PDB entry 7OMA | X-ray diffraction, 3.10 A resolution | chains B and A of the 6 polymer chains in the assembly

Chain B (and A):
Protein: RNA-dependent RNA polymerase
Organism: Thosea asigna virus
Notes: chain A of this document is another copy of the same molecule, construct and numbering; everything in this record applies to it too
UniProt: Q6A562 (Q6A562_9VIRU); residue numbers follow UniProt; this construct covers 11-671
Amino-acid sequence (684 residues; each row starts with the number of its first residue; numbers below 1 keep their minus sign (Met-12 is residue -12)):
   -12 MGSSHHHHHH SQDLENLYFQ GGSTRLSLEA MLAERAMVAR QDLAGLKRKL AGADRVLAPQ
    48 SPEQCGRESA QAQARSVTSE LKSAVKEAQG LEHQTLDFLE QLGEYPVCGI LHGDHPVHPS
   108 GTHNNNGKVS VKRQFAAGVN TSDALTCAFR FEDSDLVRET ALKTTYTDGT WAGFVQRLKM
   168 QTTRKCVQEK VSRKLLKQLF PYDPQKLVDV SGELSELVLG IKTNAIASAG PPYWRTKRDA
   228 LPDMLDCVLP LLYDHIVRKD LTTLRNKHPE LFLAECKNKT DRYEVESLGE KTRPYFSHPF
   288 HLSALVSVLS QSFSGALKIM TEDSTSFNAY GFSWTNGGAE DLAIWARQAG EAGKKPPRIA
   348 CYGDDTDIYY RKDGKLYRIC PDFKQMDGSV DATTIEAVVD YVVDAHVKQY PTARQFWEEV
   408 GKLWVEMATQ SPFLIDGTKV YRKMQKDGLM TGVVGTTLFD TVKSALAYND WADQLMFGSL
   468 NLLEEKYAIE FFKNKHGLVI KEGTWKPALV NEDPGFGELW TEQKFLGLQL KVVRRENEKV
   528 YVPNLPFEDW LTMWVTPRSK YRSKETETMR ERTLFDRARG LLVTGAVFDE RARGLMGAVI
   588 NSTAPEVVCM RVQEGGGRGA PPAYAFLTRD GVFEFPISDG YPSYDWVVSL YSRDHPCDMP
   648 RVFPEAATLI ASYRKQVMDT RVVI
Unresolved in the structure: -12 to 11, 126-128, 547-551, 601-623, 671 (chain A: -12 to 11, 126-128, 547-551, 601-623)
Differences from the reference sequence: initiating methionine (-12); expression tag (-11 to 10)
Bound ions: Mg2+ site 1: Asp351, Phe370 (together with pyrophosphate) (shared with 1 residue of chain G); Mg2+ site 2 near Asp369 (its only coordinating residue here)
Residues lining bound ligands: pyrophosphate (POP): Arg164, Lys278, Arg280, Asp351, Phe370, Lys371, Gln372, Met373, Asp374, Lys488
From the paper describing this entry:
  - conformationally variable residues (side-chain flip): Asp369
  - binding site for the 9-nt RNA strand: Arg280, Thr438, Asp447
  - contacts within the chain: Asp374-Thr438 (hydrogen bond)
  - Mg2+ coordination: Asp351, Asp369
  - catalytic residues: Asp351, Asp369
  - binding site for pyrophosphate: Arg280, Lys488
  - binding site for the 8-nt RNA strand: Lys264, Tyr282

Chain B / chain A interface:
Residue-residue contacts (111):
  Arg12(B) with Thr210(A), hydrogen bond (backbone-backbone); Asn211(A); Ala212(A)
  Leu13(B) with Lys209(A); Thr210(A), hydrogen bond (backbone-backbone)
  Ser14(B) with Ile208(A); Lys209(A)
  Leu15(B) with Val205(A); Leu206(A); Ile208(A), hydrogen bond (backbone-backbone); Thr210(A); Leu228(A), hydrophobic; Phe287(A), hydrophobic
  Glu16(B) with Glu203(A); Leu206(A), hydrogen bond (backbone-backbone)
  Met18(B) with Thr210(A); Ala212(A), hydrophobic; Arg225(A); Leu228(A), hydrophobic
  Leu19(B) with Leu228(A), hydrophobic; Leu232(A), hydrophobic
  Arg22(B) with Arg225(A), hydrogen bond (side chain-backbone); Asp226(A); Pro229(A)
  Arg35(B) with Asp101(A), salt bridge
  His99(B) with Ser659(A)
  Asp101(B) with Arg35(A), salt bridge
  Val197(B) with Thr667(A)
  Ser198(B) with Arg668(A), hydrogen bond
  Gly199(B) with Thr667(A)
  Glu200(B) with Lys662(A); Gln663(A); Val664(A); Met665(A), hydrogen bond (side chain-backbone)
  Leu201(B) with Met665(A), hydrogen bond (backbone-backbone); Thr667(A)
  Ser202(B) with Tyr660(A); Gln663(A), hydrogen bond (side chain-backbone)
  Val205(B) with Leu15(A)
  Leu206(B) with Leu15(A); Glu16(A), hydrogen bond (backbone-backbone)
  Ile208(B) with Ser14(A); Leu15(A), hydrogen bond (backbone-backbone)
  Lys209(B) with Leu13(A); Ser14(A)
  Thr210(B) with Arg12(A); Leu13(A), hydrogen bond (backbone-backbone); Leu15(A); Met18(A)
  Ala212(B) with Met18(A), hydrophobic
  Arg225(B) with Met18(A); Arg22(A), hydrogen bond (backbone-side chain)
  Asp226(B) with Arg22(A), hydrogen bond (backbone-side chain)
  Leu228(B) with Leu15(A); Met18(A), hydrophobic; Leu19(A), hydrophobic
  Pro229(B) with Arg22(A); Ala658(A); Ser659(A)
  Leu232(B) with Leu19(A), hydrophobic; Tyr660(A), hydrophobic
  Asp233(B) with Ser659(A); Tyr660(A); Arg661(A)
  Pro237(B) with Met665(A), hydrophobic
  Tyr240(B) with Met665(A), hydrophobic; Asp666(A), hydrogen bond (side chain-backbone); Val669(A)
  Ile243(B) with Ile671(A)
  Val244(B) with Val669(A), hydrophobic; Ile671(A)
  Lys246(B) with Ile671(A)
  Thr399(B) with Arg668(A), hydrogen bond
  Ala400(B) with Thr667(A)
  Gln402(B) with Val669(A); Val670(A); Ile671(A)
  Phe403(B) with Thr667(A); Ile671(A), hydrophobic
  Trp404(B) with Thr667(A)
  Ala658(B) with Pro229(A)
  Ser659(B) with His99(A); Pro229(A); Asp233(A)
  Tyr660(B) with Ser202(A); Leu232(A), hydrophobic; Asp233(A)
  Lys662(B) with Glu200(A), salt bridge; Glu203(A), salt bridge
  Gln663(B) with Glu200(A); Ser202(A), hydrogen bond (backbone-side chain); Pro237(A)
  Val664(B) with Glu200(A)
  Met665(B) with Glu200(A); Leu201(A), hydrogen bond (backbone-backbone); Ser202(A); Leu236(A), hydrophobic; Pro237(A), hydrophobic; Tyr240(A), hydrophobic
  Asp666(B) with Tyr240(A), hydrogen bond (backbone-side chain)
  Thr667(B) with Val197(A); Ser198(A), hydrogen bond (side chain-backbone); Gly199(A); Leu201(A); Ala400(A); Phe403(A)
  Arg668(B) with Ser198(A), hydrogen bond; Thr399(A)
  Val669(B) with Tyr240(A)
  Val670(B) with Val244(A); Gln402(A)
Also at the interface, not in a pair above, chain B (61 interface residues in all): Glu203, Gly207, Asn211, Ile213, Lys224, Met231, Leu236, Phe287, Glu406, Arg661
Also at the interface, not in a pair above, chain A (58 interface residues in all): Gly207, Lys224, Met231, Trp404

In short:
Chain B and chain A form an interface of 61 and 58 residues respectively; the contacts include 21 hydrogen
bonds and 4 salt bridges. Among the polar pairs are Arg35(B)-Asp101(A), Lys662(B)-Glu200(A) and
Lys662(B)-Glu203(A). The paper reports catalytic residues Asp351(B) and Asp369(B); a binding site for the 9-nt
RNA strand at Arg280(B), Thr438(B) and Asp447(B).
Both chains are RNA-dependent RNA polymerase (Thosea asigna virus). Entry 7OMA (Thosea asigna virus RdRP
domain elongation complex) was determined by X-ray diffraction, deposited together with 7OM2, 7OM6, 7OM7 and
7OM9.
